PDB entry 9IZA | electron microscopy, 3.06 A resolution | chains B and G of the 5 polymer chains in the assembly

Chain B:
Protein: Guanine nucleotide-binding protein G(I)/G(S)/G(T) subunit beta-1
Organism: Homo sapiens
UniProt: P62873 (GBB1_HUMAN); residues 4-340 here = UniProt positions 4-340
Sequence (337 residues; row label = number of the first residue in the row):
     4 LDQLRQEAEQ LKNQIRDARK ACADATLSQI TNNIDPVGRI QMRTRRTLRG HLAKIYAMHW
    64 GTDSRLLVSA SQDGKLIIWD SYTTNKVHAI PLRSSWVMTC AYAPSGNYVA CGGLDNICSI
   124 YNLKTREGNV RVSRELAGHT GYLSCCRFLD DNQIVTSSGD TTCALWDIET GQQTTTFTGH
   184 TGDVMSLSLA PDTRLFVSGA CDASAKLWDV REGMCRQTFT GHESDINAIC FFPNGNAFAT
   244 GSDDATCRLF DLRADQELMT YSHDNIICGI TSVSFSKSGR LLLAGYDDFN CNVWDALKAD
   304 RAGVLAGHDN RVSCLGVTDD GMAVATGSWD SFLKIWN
Swiss-Prot annotation at these positions:
  - modified residue: H266 (Phosphohistidine)
  - natural variant: L30 (L30F: In MRD42; uncertain significance), R52 (R52G: In MRD42), G64 (G64V: In MRD42), D76 (D76E: In MRD42; D76G: In MRD42), G77 (G77S: In MRD42), K78 (K78R: In MRD42), I80 (I80N: In MRD42; I80T: In MRD42), H91 (H91R: In MRD42; uncertain significance), A92 (A92T: In MRD42), P94 (P94S: In MRD42), L95 (L95P: In MRD42), R96 (R96L: In MRD42), 5 further natural variant entries in UniProt

Chain G:
Protein: Guanine nucleotide-binding protein G(I)/G(S)/G(O) subunit gamma-2
Organism: Homo sapiens
UniProt: P59768 (GBG2_HUMAN); residue numbers follow UniProt; this construct covers 8-63
Sequence (56 residues; row label = number of the first residue in the row):
     8 SIAQARKLVE QLKMEANIDR IKVSKAAADL MAYCEAHAKE DPLLTPVPAS ENPFRE

Chain B / chain G interface:
Pairs across the interface - 77 pairs, chain B then chain G:
  L4(B) - I9(G)
  L7(B) - A12(G)  hydrophobic
  L7(B) - V16(G)
  E10(B) - V16(G)
  A11(B) - L19(G)
  L14(B) - V16(G)
  L14(B) - L19(G)  hydrophobic
  L14(B) - K20(G)
  Q17(B) - A23(G)
  I18(B) - A23(G)  hydrophobic
  I18(B) - R27(G)
  C25(B) - R27(G)
  C25(B) - K29(G)
  C25(B) - V30(G)  hydrogen bond (backbone-backbone)
  A26(B) - V30(G)  hydrophobic
  D27(B) - K29(G)
  D27(B) - V30(G)  hydrogen bond (side chain-backbone)
  D27(B) - S31(G)  hydrogen bond
  A28(B) - V30(G)
  L30(B) - A34(G)  hydrophobic
  I33(B) - S31(G)
  I33(B) - M38(G)  hydrophobic
  I37(B) - M38(G)  hydrophobic
  V40(B) - L51(G)  hydrophobic
  I43(B) - L51(G)
  T47(B) - E63(G)
  R48(B) - N59(G)
  R48(B) - F61(G)
  R48(B) - R62(G)  hydrogen bond (side chain-backbone)
  R48(B) - E63(G)
  R49(B) - P60(G)
  R49(B) - F61(G)
  R49(B) - R62(G)
  R49(B) - E63(G)
  S84(B) - F61(G)
  Y85(B) - P60(G)
  Y85(B) - F61(G)  hydrophobic
  M217(B) - M21(G)  hydrophobic
  C218(B) - Q18(G)  hydrogen bond (backbone-side chain)
  C218(B) - M21(G)
  C218(B) - E22(G)
  R219(B) - M21(G)
  R219(B) - E22(G)
  T221(B) - E22(G)
  F235(B) - Y40(G)  hydrophobic
  P236(B) - Y40(G)
  L252(B) - L37(G)  hydrophobic
  D254(B) - A33(G)
  D254(B) - L37(G)
  R256(B) - D26(G)
  R256(B) - R27(G)
  R256(B) - I28(G)
  R256(B) - D36(G)  salt bridge
  A257(B) - R27(G)
  A257(B) - I28(G)
  D258(B) - R27(G)  salt bridge
  Q259(B) - V30(G)
  L261(B) - V30(G)  hydrophobic
  S279(B) - D48(G)  hydrogen bond
  K280(B) - E47(G)
  K280(B) - D48(G)
  S281(B) - Y40(G)
  S281(B) - C41(G)
  S281(B) - H44(G)
  S281(B) - D48(G)  hydrogen bond
  G282(B) - C41(G)  hydrogen bond (backbone-side chain)
  R283(B) - C41(G)
  R283(B) - L51(G)
  L284(B) - L51(G)  hydrophobic
  D323(B) - P49(G)
  G324(B) - P49(G)
  G324(B) - L50(G)
  M325(B) - P49(G)  hydrophobic
  M325(B) - P60(G)
  A326(B) - F61(G)  hydrophobic
  N340(B) - N59(G)  hydrogen bond
  N340(B) - F61(G)
Other interface residues (no listed pair), chain B (55 interface residues in all): K15, A21, T34, M45, Q220, N237, L300, V327, I338, W339
Other interface residues (no listed pair), chain G (38 interface residues in all): R13, I25, K32, A45, V54

In short:
Chain B and chain G form an interface of 55 and 38 residues respectively, with 9 hydrogen bonds and 2 salt
bridges. Polar contacts include R256(B)-D36(G), D258(B)-R27(G) and D27(B)-V30(G).
Chain B is Guanine nucleotide-binding protein G(I)/G(S)/G(T) subunit beta-1 and chain G is Guanine
nucleotide-binding protein G(I)/G(S)/G(O) subunit gamma-2, both from Homo sapiens; the structure, Cryo-EM
structure of human HCAR2-Gi complex with SCH900271, was determined by electron microscopy together with 9IZC,
9IZD and 9J8Z from the same study.
